PDB entry 7F8U | X-ray diffraction, 2.80 A resolution | chain A

Chain A:
Molecule: Fusion protein of Cholecystokinin receptor type A and Endolysin
Source organism: Homo sapiens
Notes: EC 3.2.1.17
UniProtKB: chimeric construct of P32238, P00720: residues 37-240 from P32238 (CCKAR_HUMAN) positions 37-240 (same numbers); residues 1241-1400 from P00720 positions 2-161 (UniProt number = residue number - 1239); residues 302-375 from P32238 (CCKAR_HUMAN) positions 302-375 (same numbers)
Amino-acid sequence (534 residues; numbered -8 to 426; the number before each row is that of its first residue; numbers below 1 keep their minus sign (Asp-8 is residue -8)):
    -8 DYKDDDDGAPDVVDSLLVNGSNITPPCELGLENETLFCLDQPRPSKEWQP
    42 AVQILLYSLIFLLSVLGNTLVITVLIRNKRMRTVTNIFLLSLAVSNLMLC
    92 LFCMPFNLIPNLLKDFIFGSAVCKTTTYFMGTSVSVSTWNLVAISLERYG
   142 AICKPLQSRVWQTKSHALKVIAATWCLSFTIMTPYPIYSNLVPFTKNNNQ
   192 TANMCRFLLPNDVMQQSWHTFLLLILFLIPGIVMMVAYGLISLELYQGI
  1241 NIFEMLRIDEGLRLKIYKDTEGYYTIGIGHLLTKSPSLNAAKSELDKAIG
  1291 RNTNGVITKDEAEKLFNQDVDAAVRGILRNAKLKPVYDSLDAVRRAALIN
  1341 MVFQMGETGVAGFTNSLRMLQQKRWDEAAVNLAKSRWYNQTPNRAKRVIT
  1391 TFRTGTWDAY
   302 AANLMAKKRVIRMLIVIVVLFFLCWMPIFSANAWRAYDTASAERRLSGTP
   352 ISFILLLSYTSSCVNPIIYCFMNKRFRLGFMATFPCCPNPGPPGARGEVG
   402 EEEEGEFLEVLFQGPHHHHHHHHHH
Disordered / not traced: -8 to 36, 376-426
Cystine bridges: Cys114-Cys196
Construct notes: expression tag (-8 to 36, 376-426); conflict Asn87 (Asp in P32238), Trp130 (Phe in P32238), Gly1251 (Arg12 in P00720), Thr1293 (Cys54 in P00720), Ala1336 (Cys97 in P00720), Arg1376 (Ile137 in P00720)
Residues lining bound ligands: lintitript (1OE; 2-[2-[[4-(2-chlorophenyl)-1,3-thiazol-2-yl]carbamoyl]indol-1-yl]ethanoic acid): Asn98, Thr118, Met121, Gly122, Tyr176, Arg197, Ile329, Phe330, Ala332, Asn333, Arg336, Ala343, Glu344, Leu347, Ser348, Ile352, Leu356
Curated features (UniProtKB/Swiss-Prot):
  - glycosylation: Asn190 (N-linked (GlcNAc...) asparagine)
  - active site (Proton donor/acceptor): Glu1250, Asp1259
  - binding site (substrate): Leu1271, Phe1343, Ser1356, Asn1371
What the authors report for this chain:
  - binding site for lintitript: Asn333, Arg336
  - mutagenesis - N333A (6-fold), R336A (8-fold): decreased signaling in response to lintitript
  - mutagenesis - N333A, R336A: abolished binding to CCK-8
  - mutagenesis - Y176A: unchanged signaling in response to lintitript
  - contacts within the chain: Thr76-Arg139 (hydrogen bond), Glu138-Arg139 (salt bridge), Arg197-Glu344 (salt bridge)
  - mutagenesis - M121A (over 2-fold), R197A (about 3-fold): decreased signaling
  - mutagenesis - N98A (10-200-fold), Y176A (10-200-fold): decreased signaling in response to CCK-8
  - mutagenesis - R197A: decreased binding to CCK-8

Summary:
Bound to chain A: lintitript. UniProt lists active-site residues Glu1250 and Asp1259 and 4 substrate-binding
residues. From the paper: a binding site for lintitript at Asn333 and Arg336; N333A and R336A reduce signaling
in response to lintitript; 6 substitutions were tested in all.
Chain A is Fusion protein of Cholecystokinin receptor type A and Endolysin (Homo sapiens); the structure,
Crystal structure of the cholecystokinin receptor CCKAR in complex with lintitript, was determined by X-ray
diffraction, deposited together with 7F8X, 7F8V, 7F8W and 7F8Y.
